PDB entry 3M21 | X-ray diffraction, 1.90 A resolution | chains B and D of the 6 polymer chains in the assembly

== Chain B (and D) ==
Name: Probable tautomerase HP_0924
Organism: Helicobacter pylori
Notes: EC 5.3.2.-; chain D of this document is another copy of the same molecule, construct and numbering; everything in this record applies to it too
UniProt: O25581 (Y924_HELPY); residues 1-67 here correspond to UniProt positions 2-68 (UniProt number = residue number + 1)
Amino-acid sequence (67 residues; each row starts with the number of its first residue):
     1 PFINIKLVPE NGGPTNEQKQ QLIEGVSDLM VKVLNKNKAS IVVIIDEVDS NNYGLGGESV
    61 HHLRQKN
Disordered / not traced: 67
What the authors report for this chain:
  - catalytic residues: Pro1 (by similarity / conservation)
  - catalytic residues: Lys36 (proposed by the authors, not directly observed)

== How chain B and chain D interact ==
Contacting residue pairs - 31 pairs, chain B then chain D:
  Lys6(B) - Asn4(D)  hydrogen bond
  Lys6(B) - Ile44(D)
  Lys6(B) - Asp46(D)  salt bridge
  Val48(B) - Ile44(D)  hydrophobic
  Asn51(B) - Asn16(D)
  Asn51(B) - Lys19(D)
  Asn52(B) - Lys19(D)  hydrogen bond
  Asn52(B) - Val43(D)
  Asn52(B) - Ile44(D)
  Asn52(B) - Ile45(D)  hydrogen bond (backbone-backbone)
  Asn52(B) - Glu47(D)  hydrogen bond
  Tyr53(B) - Ile23(D)
  Tyr53(B) - Val42(D)
  Tyr53(B) - Val43(D)
  Tyr53(B) - Ile44(D)  hydrophobic
  Gly54(B) - Ile23(D)
  Gly54(B) - Ile41(D)
  Gly54(B) - Val42(D)
  Gly54(B) - Val43(D)  hydrogen bond (backbone-backbone)
  Leu55(B) - Ala39(D)
  Leu55(B) - Ile41(D)
  Leu55(B) - Val42(D)  hydrophobic
  Gly56(B) - Lys38(D)  hydrogen bond (backbone-side chain)
  Gly56(B) - Ala39(D)
  Gly56(B) - Ile41(D)  hydrogen bond (backbone-backbone)
  Gly57(B) - Ile23(D)
  Gly57(B) - Glu24(D)
  Gly57(B) - Ser27(D)  hydrogen bond (backbone-side chain)
  Gly57(B) - Lys38(D)
  Glu58(B) - Ile23(D)
  His62(B) - Gln20(D)
Interface residues without a listed pair, chain B (12 interface residues in all): Ser59
Interface residues without a listed pair, chain D (18 interface residues in all): Phe2, Ser40

== In short ==
12 residues of chain B and 18 residues of chain D are in contact, with 8 hydrogen bonds and 1 salt bridge.
Polar pairs include Lys6(B)-Asp46(D), Lys6(B)-Asn4(D) and Asn52(B)-Lys19(D). The paper reports catalytic
residues Pro1(B) and Lys36(B).
Both chains are Probable tautomerase HP_0924 (Helicobacter pylori). Entry 3M21 (Crystal structure of DmpI from
Helicobacter pylori) was determined by X-ray diffraction, deposited together with 3M20 and 2ORM.
